PDB entry 6K9T | X-ray diffraction, 1.46 A resolution | chain A

[Chain A]
Molecule: Beta-lactamase
From: Klebsiella pneumoniae
Notes: EC 3.5.2.6
UniProtKB: Q9XB24 (Q9XB24_KLEPN); the construct has insertions or renumbered stretches relative to UniProt, so the offset changes along the chain: 1-243 = UniProt 24-266; 245-290 = UniProt 270-315; 292-362 = UniProt 316-386
Chain sequence (370 residues; row label = number of the first residue in the row; note: 2 numbers in that range are skipped by the numbering (no residue carries them; nothing is unmodelled there); a row labelled like 243A-243C holds insertion residues (243A, then the next letters in order); numbers below 1 keep their minus sign (Met-6 is residue -6)):
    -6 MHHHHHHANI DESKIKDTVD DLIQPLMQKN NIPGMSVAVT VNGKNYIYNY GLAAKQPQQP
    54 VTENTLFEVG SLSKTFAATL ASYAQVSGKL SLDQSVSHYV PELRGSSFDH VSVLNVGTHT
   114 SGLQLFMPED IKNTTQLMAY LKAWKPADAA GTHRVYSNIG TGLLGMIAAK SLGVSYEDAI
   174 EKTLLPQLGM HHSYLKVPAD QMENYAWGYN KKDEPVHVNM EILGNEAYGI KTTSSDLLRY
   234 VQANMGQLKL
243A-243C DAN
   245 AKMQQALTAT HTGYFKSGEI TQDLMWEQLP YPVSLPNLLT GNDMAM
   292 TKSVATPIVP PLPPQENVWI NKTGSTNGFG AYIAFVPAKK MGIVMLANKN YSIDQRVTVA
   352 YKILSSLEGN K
Not modelled in the structure: -6 to -1, 243A-243C, 360-362
Differences from the reference sequence: initiating methionine (-6); expression tag (-5 to 0)
Small-molecule neighbours: CEFOTAXIME, C3' cleaved, open, bound form (CEF): Gly63, Ser64, Lys67, Leu118, Phe119, Tyr149, Asn151, Val211, Tyr221, Ala289, Met290, Gly315, Ser316, Thr317, Asn318, Asn341, Ile344

[Overview]
Chain A binds CEFOTAXIME, C3' cleaved, open, bound form.
Chain A is Beta-lactamase (Klebsiella pneumoniae); the structure, Crystal structure of a class C
beta-lactamase in complex with cefotaxime, was determined by X-ray diffraction together with 6K8X, 6KA5 and
6KBY from the same study.
